Entry 4MCB (X-ray diffraction, 1.94 A resolution); this record covers chains A and B.

Chain A (and B):
Protein: tRNA (guanine-N(1)-)-methyltransferase
Organism: Haemophilus influenzae
Notes: EC 2.1.1.228; chain B of this document is another copy of the same molecule, construct and numbering; everything in this record applies to it too
UniProt: P43912 (TRMD_HAEIN); numbering as in UniProt (aligned over 1-246)
Chain sequence (246 residues; each row starts with the number of its first residue):
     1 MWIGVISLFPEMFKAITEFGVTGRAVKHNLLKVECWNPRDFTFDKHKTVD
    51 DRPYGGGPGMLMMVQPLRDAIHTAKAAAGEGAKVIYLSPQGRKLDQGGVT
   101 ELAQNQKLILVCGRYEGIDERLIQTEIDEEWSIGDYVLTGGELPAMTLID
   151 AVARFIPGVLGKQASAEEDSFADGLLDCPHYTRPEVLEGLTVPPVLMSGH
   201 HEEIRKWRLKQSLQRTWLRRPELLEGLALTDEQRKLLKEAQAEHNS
Not modelled in the structure: 161-173, 199, 220-246 (chain B: 244-246)
UniProt features mapped onto this chain:
  - active site: D169 (Proton acceptor)
  - binding site (S-adenosyl-L-methionine): Y86, G113, I133 to L138
Ligand contacts: 21W (N-(4-{[(1H-imidazol-2-ylmethyl)amino]methyl}benzyl)-4-oxo-3,4-dihydrothieno[2,3-d]pyrimidine-5-carboxamide): L87, S88, P89, G113, Y115, E116, W131, S132, I133, G134, Y136, V137, L138, T139, G140, G141, P144

How chain A and chain B interact:
Residue-residue contacts - 151 pairs, chain A then chain B:
  F9(A) with F19(B), hydrophobic; G20(B)
  E11(A) with F19(B)
  M12(A) with A15(B); F19(B), hydrophobic
  A15(A) with M12(B)
  I16(A) with L143(B), hydrophobic
  F19(A) with E11(B); M12(B), hydrophobic
  G20(A) with F9(B)
  V21(A) with T139(B)
  D51(A) with T182(B), hydrogen bond; R183(B), salt bridge
  R52(A) with T182(B), hydrogen bond (backbone-side chain)
  P53(A) with Y181(B)
  Y54(A) with Y181(B), hydrogen bond (backbone-backbone); T182(B); R183(B); P184(B); E185(B), hydrogen bond (side chain-backbone); V192(B), hydrophobic; L196(B); M197(B), hydrophobic; R208(B), hydrogen bond (backbone-side chain)
  G55(A) with L196(B), hydrogen bond (backbone-backbone); I204(B); R208(B), hydrogen bond (backbone-side chain)
  G56(A) with R208(B), hydrogen bond (backbone-side chain)
  L61(A) with H180(B); Y181(B); T182(B)
  M62(A) with T182(B)
  M63(A) with R183(B)
  V64(A) with T182(B); R183(B)
  R68(A) with E188(B), salt bridge
  Q90(A) with D177(B); R215(B); R219(B), hydrogen bond (backbone-side chain)
  K93(A) with R220(B)
  L94(A) with Y136(B)
  D95(A) with D135(B)
  Q96(A) with D135(B), hydrogen bond (backbone-backbone); Y136(B); V137(B), hydrogen bond (side chain-backbone)
  V99(A) with Y136(B), hydrophobic
  E116(A) with D177(B); H180(B), hydrogen bond (backbone-side chain)
  I118(A) with H180(B), hydrogen bond (backbone-side chain)
  D119(A) with H180(B); Y181(B); T182(B), hydrogen bond (side chain-backbone)
  E120(A) with P179(B); H180(B), hydrogen bond (backbone-backbone); Y181(B); R215(B), salt bridge
  R121(A) with Y181(B); T182(B), hydrogen bond (side chain-backbone); P184(B), hydrogen bond (side chain-backbone); E185(B), hydrogen bond (side chain-backbone); V186(B); L187(B); L190(B), hydrogen bond (side chain-backbone); T191(B); V192(B)
  Q124(A) with L190(B)
  T125(A) with E188(B); L190(B)
  E126(A) with E188(B)
  E130(A) with R219(B), salt bridge
  I133(A) with I133(B); Y136(B), hydrogen bond (backbone-side chain)
  D135(A) with D95(B); Q96(B), hydrogen bond (backbone-backbone); R220(B), salt bridge
  Y136(A) with L94(B); Q96(B); V99(B), hydrophobic; I133(B), hydrogen bond (side chain-backbone); Y136(B), hydrogen bond; T147(B)
  V137(A) with Q96(B), hydrogen bond (backbone-side chain); A151(B); R154(B)
  L138(A) with T147(B); D150(B); A151(B), hydrophobic
  T139(A) with V21(B); D150(B), hydrogen bond; R154(B)
  L143(A) with I16(B), hydrophobic; M146(B); T147(B); D150(B)
  M146(A) with L143(B); M146(B), hydrophobic
  T147(A) with Y136(B); L138(B); L143(B)
  D150(A) with L138(B); T139(B), hydrogen bond; L143(B)
  A151(A) with V137(B); L138(B), hydrophobic
  R154(A) with V137(B); T139(B)
  L175(A) with Q90(B)
  L176(A) with Q90(B)
  D177(A) with Q90(B), hydrogen bond (backbone-side chain)
  P179(A) with E120(B)
  H180(A) with L61(B); E116(B), hydrogen bond (side chain-backbone); I118(B), hydrogen bond (side chain-backbone); D119(B); E120(B), hydrogen bond (backbone-backbone)
  Y181(A) with P53(B); Y54(B), hydrogen bond (backbone-backbone); L61(B); D119(B); E120(B); R121(B)
  T182(A) with D51(B); R52(B), hydrogen bond (side chain-backbone); Y54(B); L61(B); M62(B); V64(B); D119(B), hydrogen bond (backbone-side chain); R121(B), hydrogen bond (backbone-side chain)
  R183(A) with D51(B), salt bridge; Y54(B); V64(B)
  P184(A) with Y54(B); R121(B), hydrogen bond (backbone-side chain)
  E185(A) with Y54(B), hydrogen bond (backbone-side chain); R121(B), hydrogen bond (backbone-side chain)
  V186(A) with R121(B)
  L187(A) with V64(B), hydrophobic; R68(B); D119(B); R121(B)
  E188(A) with R68(B), salt bridge; T125(B), hydrogen bond; E126(B)
  L190(A) with R121(B), hydrogen bond (backbone-side chain); T125(B)
  V192(A) with Y54(B), hydrophobic; R121(B)
  M197(A) with Y54(B), hydrophobic
  K206(A) with G55(B), hydrogen bond (side chain-backbone); G56(B), hydrogen bond (side chain-backbone)
Interface residues without a listed pair, chain A (72 interface residues in all): G57, P58, P89, G91, R114, G117, L122, T191, L196
Interface residues without a listed pair, chain B (71 interface residues in all): R114, G117, L122, Q124, Q163, D173, L176, L223

Overview:
The interface between chain A and chain B involves 72 residues on one side and 71 on the other; the contacts
include 41 hydrogen bonds and 7 salt bridges. Polar contacts include D51(A)-R183(B), R68(A)-E188(B) and
E120(A)-R215(B). Bound to chain A: compound 21W.
Chain A and chain B are both tRNA (guanine-N(1)-)-methyltransferase (Haemophilus influenzae); the structure,
H.influenzae TrmD in complex with
N-(4-{[(1H-IMIDAZOL-2-YLMETHYL)AMINO]METHYL}BENZYL)-4-OXO-3,4-DIHYDROTHIENO[2,3-D]PYRIMIDINE-5-CARBOXAMIDE,
was determined by X-ray diffraction, deposited together with 4MCD and 4MCC.
